PDB entry 8GJR | X-ray diffraction, 1.85 A resolution | chains C and A

# Chain C
Protein: CFTR inhibitory factor
Source organism: Pseudomonas aeruginosa PA14
UniProtKB: A0A0M3KL26 (A0A0M3KL26_PSEAB); residues 25-319 here correspond to UniProt positions 1-295 (UniProt number = residue number - 24)
Sequence (295 residues; row label = number of the first residue in the row):
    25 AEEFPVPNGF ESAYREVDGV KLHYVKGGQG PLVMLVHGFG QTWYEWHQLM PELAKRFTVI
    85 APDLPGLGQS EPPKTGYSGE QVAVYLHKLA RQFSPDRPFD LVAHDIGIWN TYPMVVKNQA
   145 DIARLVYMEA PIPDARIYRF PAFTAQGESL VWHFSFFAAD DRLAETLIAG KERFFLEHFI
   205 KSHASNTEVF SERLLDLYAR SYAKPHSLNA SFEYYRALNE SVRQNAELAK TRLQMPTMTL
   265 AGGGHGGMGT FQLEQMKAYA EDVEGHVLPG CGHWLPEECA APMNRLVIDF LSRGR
Unresolved in the structure: 318-319
Disulfide bonds: C295-C303
Ligand contacts:
  - citrate anion (FLC), molecule 1: Q170, D184, S206, H269
  - citrate anion (FLC), molecule 2: E172, A183, D184, D185, H202, S206

# Chain A
Protein: Nanobody VHH114
Source organism: Vicugna pacos
Notes: antibody fragment or engineered binder
Sequence (126 residues; row label = number of the first residue in the row):
     1 MAQVKLQESG GGLVQPGESL TLSCAVSVRL SGITTMGWYR QAPGKQREMV ASISRGGSTV
    61 YLDSVKGRFT VSRDNTKNTV KLQMNSLKPE DTAIYYCNAK ILLVASTDDY WGQGTQVTVS
   121 SGQAGQ
Unresolved in the structure: 1-3, 121-126
Ligand contacts: citrate anion (FLC): T34, S54, R55, G56, S58

# Interface between chain C and chain A
Pairs across the interface (37; chain C residue first):
  F164(C) with V104(A), hydrophobic; A105(A), hydrophobic
  T168(C) with L102(A)
  Q170(C) with T35(A), hydrogen bond; K100(A)
  E172(C) with L102(A)
  L174(C) with L102(A); L103(A); V104(A)
  V175(C) with V104(A), hydrophobic
  K205(C) with R55(A), hydrogen bond (backbone-side chain)
  S206(C) with R55(A)
  A208(C) with R55(A), hydrogen bond (backbone-side chain)
  S209(C) with R29(A); S31(A), hydrogen bond (backbone-side chain); G32(A); R55(A)
  N210(C) with R29(A)
  T211(C) with R55(A)
  G267(C) with I101(A)
  G268(C) with G32(A); I101(A); L103(A)
  H269(C) with G32(A), hydrogen bond (backbone-backbone); T34(A), hydrogen bond; R55(A); I101(A); L102(A)
  G270(C) with L102(A), hydrogen bond (backbone-backbone)
  G271(C) with L103(A); V104(A), hydrogen bond (backbone-backbone)
  M272(C) with V104(A), hydrophobic
  G273(C) with L103(A)
  F275(C) with A105(A), hydrophobic
  P293(C) with V28(A), hydrophobic
  G294(C) with R29(A), hydrogen bond (backbone-side chain)
  C303(C) with R29(A)
Also at the interface, not in a pair above, chain C (27 interface residues in all): P165, S173, G266, E302
Also at the interface, not in a pair above, chain A (14 interface residues in all): T107

# In short
27 residues of chain C and 14 residues of chain A are in contact, with 9 hydrogen bonds. Polar contacts
include Q170(C)-T35(A), K205(C)-R55(A) and A208(C)-R55(A). One citrate anion molecule is bound between chain C
and chain A. Chain C binds citrate anion.
Here chain C is CFTR inhibitory factor (Pseudomonas aeruginosa PA14) and chain A is Nanobody VHH114 (Vicugna
pacos). Entry 8GJR (Crystal Structure of Nanobody VHH114 Bound to Its Antigen PA14 Cif) was determined by
X-ray diffraction.
